Entry 8VRL (electron microscopy, 3.33 A resolution); this record covers chains D and A of the 32 polymer chains in the assembly.

== Chain D ==
Molecule: 50S ribosomal protein L3
Source organism: Mycolicibacterium smegmatis MC2 155
Reference sequence: A0QSD1 (RL3_MYCS2); residue numbers follow UniProt; this construct covers 1-217
Amino-acid sequence (217 residues; row label = number of the first residue in the row):
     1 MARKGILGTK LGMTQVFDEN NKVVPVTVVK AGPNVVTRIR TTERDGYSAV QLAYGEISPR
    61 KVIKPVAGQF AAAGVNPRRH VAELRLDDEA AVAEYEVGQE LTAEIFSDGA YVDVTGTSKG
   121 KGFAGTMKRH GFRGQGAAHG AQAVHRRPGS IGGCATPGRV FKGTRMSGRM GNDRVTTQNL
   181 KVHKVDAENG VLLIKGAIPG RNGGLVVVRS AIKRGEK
Disordered / not traced: 1, 216-217

== Chain A ==
Molecule: 23S ribosomal RNA
Source organism: Mycolicibacterium smegmatis MC2 155
Sequence (3120 nucleotides; row label = number of the first residue in the row):
     1 UAAGUGUUUA AGGGCGCAUG GUGGAUGCCU UGGCACUGGG AGCCGAUGAA GGACGUAGGA
    61 GGCUGCGAUA AGCCUCGGGG AGCUGUCAAC CGAGCGUUGA UCCGAGGAUG UCCGAAUGGG
   121 GAAACCCGGC ACGAGUGAUG UCGUGUCACC AGGCGCUGAA UAUAUAGGCG UCUGGGGGGA
   181 ACGCGGGGAA GUGAAACAUC UCAGUACCCG UAGGAAGAGA AAACAAAAUG UGAUUCCGUG
   241 AGUAGUGGCG AGCGAAAGCG GAGGAUGGCU AAACCGUAUG CAUGUGAUAC CGGGUAGGGG
   301 UUGUGUGUGC GGGGUUGUGG GACCUAUCUU UCCGGCUCUA CCUGGCUGGA GGGCAGUGAG
   361 AAAAUGUUGU GGUUAGCGGA AAUGGCUUGG GAUGGCCUGC CGUAGACGGU GAGAGCCCGG
   421 UACGUGAAAA CCCGACGUCU GUCUUGAUGG UGUUCCCGAG UAGCAGCGGG CCCGUGGAAU
   481 CUGCUGUGAA UCUGCCGGGA CCACCCGGUA AGCCUGAAUA CUUCCCAGUG ACCGAUAGCG
   541 GAUUAGUACC GUGAGGGAAU GGUGAAAAGU ACCCCGGGAG GGGAGUGAAA GAGUACCUGA
   601 AACCGUGCGC UUACAAUCCG UCAGAGCCCU CGACGUGUCG UGGGGUGAUG GCGUGCCUUU
   661 UGAAGAAUGA GCCUGCGAGU CAGGGACAUG UCGCGAGGUU AACCCGGGUG GGGUAGCCGC
   721 AGCGAAAGCG AGUCUGAAUA GGGCGUAUCC ACACAAGAGU GUGUGGUGUA GUGGUGUGUU
   781 CUGGACCCGA AGCGGAGUGA UCUACCCAUG GCCAGGGUGA AGCGCGGGUA AGACCGCGUG
   841 GAGGCCCGAA CCCACUUAGG UUGAAGACUG AGGGGAUGAG CUGUGGGUAG GGGUGAAAGG
   901 CCAAUCAAAC UCCGUGAUAG CUGGUUCUCC CCGAAAUGCA UUUAGGUGCA GCGUCGCAUG
   961 UUUCUUGCCG GAGGUAGAGC UACUGGAUGG CCGAUGGGCC CCACAGGGUU ACUGACGUCA
  1021 GCCAAACUCC GAAUGCCGGU AAGUCCAAGA GUGCGGCAGU GAGACGGCGG GGGAUAAGCU
  1081 CCGUGCGUCG AGAGGGAAAC AGCCCAGAUC GCCGGCUAAG GCCCCUAAGC GUGUGCUAAG
  1141 UGGAAAAGGA UGUGCAGUCG CGAAGACAAC CAGGAGGUUG GCUUAGAAGC AGCCACCCUU
  1201 GAAAGAGUGC GUAAUAGCUC ACUGGUCAAG UGAUUGUGCG CCGAUAAUGU AGCGGGGCUC
  1261 AAGCACACCG CCGAAGCCGC GGCAGCCAAC GUGUUGGCUG GGUAGGGGAG CGUCCUGCAU
  1321 CCGGUGAAGC CGCCGAGUGA UCGAGUGGUG GAGGGUGUGG GAGUGAGAAU GCAGGCAUGA
  1381 GUAGCGAUUA GGCAAGUGAG AACCUUGCCC GCCGAAAGAC CAAGGGUUCC UGGGCCAGGC
  1441 CAGUCCGCCC AGGGUGAGUC GGGACCUAAG GCGAGGCCGA CAGGCGUAGU CGAUGGACAA
  1501 CGGGUUGAUA UUCCCGUACC CGUGUAUGUG CGUCCAUGAU GAAUCAGCGG UACUAACCAU
  1561 CCAAAACCAC CGUGACCGCA CCUUUCGGGG UGUGGCGUUG GUGGGGCUGC AUGGGACCUU
  1621 CGUUGGUAGU AGUCAAGCGA UGGGGUGACG CAGGAAGGUA GCCGUACCGG UCAGUGGUAA
  1681 UACCGGGGUA AGCCUGUAGG GAGUCAGAUA GGUAAAUCCG UCUGGCAUAU AUCCUGAGAG
  1741 GUGAUGCAUA GCCGAGUGAG GCGAAUUCGG UGAUCCUAUG CUGCCGAGAA AAGCCUCUAG
  1801 CGAGGACAUA CACGGCCCGU ACCCCAAACC AACACAGGUG GUCAGGUAGA GAAUACUAAG
  1861 GCGUACGAGU GAACUAUGGU UAAGGAACUC GGCAAAAUGC CCCCGUAACU UCGGGAGAAG
  1921 GGGGACCCAC AUGGCGUGUA AGCCUUUACG GCCCAAGCGU GAGUGGGUGG CACAAACCAG
  1981 UGAGAAGCGA CUGUUUACUA AAAACACAGG UCCGUGCGAA GUCGCAAGAC GAUGUAUACG
  2041 GACUGACGCC UGCCCGGUGC UGGAAGGUUA AGAGGACCCG UUAACUCCCU UUGGGGGUGA
  2101 AGCGGAGAAU UUAAGCCCCA GUAAACGGCG GUGGUAACUA UAACCAUCCU AAGGUAGCGA
  2161 AAUUCCUUGU CGGGUAAGUU CCGACCUGCA CGAAUGGCGU AACGACUUCU CAACUGUCUC
  2221 AACCAUAGAC UCGGCGAAAU UGCACUACGA GUAAAGAUGC UCGUUACGCG CGGCAGGACG
  2281 AAAAGACCCC GGGACCUUCA CUACAACUUG GUAUUGGUGC UCGAUACGGU UUGUGUAGGA
  2341 UAGGUGGGAG ACUGUGAAGC UCACACGCCA GUGUGGGUGG AGUCGUUGUU GAAAUACCAC
  2401 UCUGAUCGUA UUGGGCCUCU AACCUCGGAC CGUAUAUCCG GUUCAGGGAC AGUGCCUGGU
  2461 GGGUAGUUUA ACUGGGGCGG UUGCCUCCUA AAAUGUAACG GAGGCGCCCA AAGGUUCCCU
  2521 CAACCUGGAC GGCAAUCAGG UGUUGAGUGU AAGUGCACAA GGGAGCUUGA CUGCGAGACG
  2581 GACAUGUCGA GCAGGGACGA AAGUCGGGAC UAGUGAUCCG GCACCUCUGA GUGGAAGGGG
  2641 UGUCGCUCAA CGGAUAAAAG GUACCCCGGG GAUAACAGGC UGAUCUUCCC CAAGAGUCCA
  2701 UAUCGACGGG AUGGUUUGGC ACCUCGAUGU CGGCUCGUCG CAUCCUGGGG CUGGAGCAGG
  2761 UCCCAAGGGU UGGGCUGUUC GCCCAUUAAA GCGGCACGCG AGCUGGGUUU AGAACGUCGU
  2821 GAGACAGUUC GGUCUCUAUC CGCCGCGCGC GUCAGAAGCU UGAGGAAACC UGUCCCUAGU
  2881 ACGAGAGGAC CGGGACGGAC GAACCUCUGG UAUACCAGUU GUCCCACCAG GGGCACGGCU
  2941 GGAUAGCCAC GUUCGGACAG GAUAACCGCU GAAAGCAUCU AAGCGGGAAA CCUCUUCCAA
  3001 GACCAGGCUU CUCACCCUCU AGGAGGGAUA AGGCCCCCCG CAGACCACGG GAUUGAUAGA
  3061 CCAGACCUGG AAGCCUAGUA AUAGGUGCAG GGAACUGGCA CUAACCGGCC GAAAACUUAC
Disordered / not traced: 1
Ligand contacts: chloramphenicol (CLM): G2285, A2286, A2675, C2676, A2727, U2728, G2729, U2730

== How chain D and chain A interact ==
Contacting residue pairs - 182 pairs, chain D then chain A:
  Lys10(D) with C2904(A), phosphate contact
  Met13(D) with C2904(A), sugar contact; C2905(A), sugar contact; U2906(A), base contact
  Thr14(D) with U2906(A), sugar contact
  Gln15(D) with U2906(A), sugar contact
  Pro25(D) with U2906(A), base contact; U2952(A), sugar contact
  Arg38(D) with C3008(A), hydrogen bond to the sugar; U3009(A), sugar contact
  Arg40(D) with G2858(A), base contact; C2859(A), hydrogen bond to the base; G3007(A), base contact; C3008(A), hydrogen bond to the base
  Arg44(D) with C3008(A), phosphate contact; U3009(A), phosphate contact
  Asp45(D) with C3008(A), hydrogen bond to the sugar
  Tyr47(D) with U2860(A), hydrogen bond to the sugar; U2861(A), sugar contact
  Gln51(D) with C2859(A), hydrogen bond to the sugar
  Arg60(D) with U3054(A), base contact
  Lys61(D) with G3051(A), salt bridge to the phosphate; A3052(A), phosphate contact
  Ile63(D) with G3032(A), phosphate contact; G3033(A), phosphate contact
  Lys64(D) with C3011(A), sugar contact; U3012(A), salt bridge to the phosphate; A3031(A), phosphate contact; G3032(A), hydrogen bond to the phosphate
  Pro65(D) with U3010(A), hydrogen bond to the sugar; C3011(A), sugar contact; A3031(A), sugar contact
  Val66(D) with A2857(A), sugar contact
  Gly68(D) with U3010(A), sugar contact
  Gln69(D) with A2857(A), base contact; G2858(A), base contact; U3009(A), base contact; U3010(A), sugar contact
  Arg79(D) with G3050(A), hydrogen bond to the phosphate; G3051(A), salt bridge to the phosphate
  Val81(D) with C2859(A), sugar contact
  Glu83(D) with C2859(A), hydrogen bond to the sugar; U2860(A), phosphate contact
  Arg85(D) with U2861(A), salt bridge to the phosphate; G2862(A), salt bridge to the phosphate
  Ser118(D) with A2903(A), sugar contact; C2904(A), phosphate contact
  Lys119(D) with C2904(A), hydrogen bond to the phosphate; C2905(A), salt bridge to the phosphate; C3041(A), base contact; A3042(A), phosphate contact
  Gly120(D) with A3042(A), hydrogen bond to the phosphate; G3043(A), phosphate contact
  Lys121(D) with C2904(A), salt bridge to the phosphate; G3043(A), hydrogen bond to the phosphate
  Gly122(D) with G3043(A), hydrogen bond to the phosphate; A3044(A), phosphate contact
  Phe123(D) with A1872(A), hydrogen bond to the sugar; A1873(A), sugar contact; G2272(A), base contact; A3044(A), hydrogen bond to the phosphate
  Gly125(D) with A1873(A), sugar contact
  Lys128(D) with C2948(A), salt bridge to the phosphate
  Arg129(D) with G2845(A), salt bridge to the phosphate
  Phe132(D) with C2736(A), sugar contact
  Arg133(D) with U2219(A), salt bridge to the phosphate; C2220(A), sugar contact; U2735(A), salt bridge to the phosphate; C2736(A), phosphate contact
  Gln135(D) with G2802(A), base contact
  Gly136(D) with C2218(A), phosphate contact
  Ala137(D) with U2217(A), phosphate contact; C2218(A), hydrogen bond to the phosphate
  Ala138(D) with C1893(A), base contact; U2217(A), sugar contact
  His139(D) with C1888(A), hydrogen bond to the base; U1889(A), sugar contact; G1891(A), base contact; C1893(A), hydrogen bond to the base; U2217(A), hydrogen bond to the sugar; U2804(A), sugar contact
  Gly140(D) with A858(A), phosphate contact; U2804(A), sugar contact
  Ala141(D) with C2803(A), sugar contact
  Gln142(D) with U861(A), hydrogen bond to the base; C2803(A), phosphate contact; U2804(A), phosphate contact; U2835(A), phosphate contact
  Ala143(D) with U1875(A), sugar contact; A1876(A), phosphate contact
  Val144(D) with U1875(A), phosphate contact; G2802(A), sugar contact; C2803(A), sugar contact
  His145(D) with U1875(A), hydrogen bond to the phosphate; A1876(A), salt bridge to the phosphate
  Arg146(D) with C1874(A), salt bridge to the phosphate; U1875(A), hydrogen bond to the phosphate; A2222(A), salt bridge to the phosphate
  Arg147(D) with A2275(A), salt bridge to the phosphate; G2802(A), salt bridge to the phosphate
  Pro148(D) with C2274(A), phosphate contact; U2735(A), hydrogen bond to the sugar
  Gly149(D) with A2275(A), sugar contact; G2276(A), phosphate contact; U2735(A), base contact; G2802(A), sugar contact
  Ser150(D) with G2276(A), phosphate contact; U2735(A), hydrogen bond to the base; C2736(A), hydrogen bond to the base; G2798(A), hydrogen bond to the base; C2799(A), hydrogen bond to the sugar
  Ile151(D) with C2274(A), sugar contact; A2275(A), sugar contact; G2276(A), hydrogen bond to the phosphate
  Gly152(D) with G2276(A), sugar contact
  Gly153(D) with G2276(A), hydrogen bond to the sugar; G2798(A), sugar contact
  Cys154(D) with G2276(A), phosphate contact; G2277(A), phosphate contact; A2796(A), phosphate contact; G2798(A), hydrogen bond to the sugar; C2799(A), sugar contact
  Ala155(D) with G2276(A), sugar contact; G2277(A), sugar contact; A2796(A), base contact
  Thr156(D) with U1248(A), base contact; C2795(A), hydrogen bond to the phosphate; A2796(A), hydrogen bond to the phosphate
  Pro157(D) with C2795(A), sugar contact
  Gly158(D) with G2276(A), hydrogen bond to the base; G2277(A), sugar contact
  Arg159(D) with U1248(A), base contact; C2248(A), hydrogen bond to the phosphate; G2249(A), salt bridge to the phosphate; G2276(A), base contact; G2842(A), sugar contact
  Val160(D) with G2276(A), base contact; G2842(A), hydrogen bond to the sugar; C2843(A), sugar contact
  Phe161(D) with U2738(A), sugar contact; C2843(A), sugar contact
  Lys162(D) with C2843(A), phosphate contact
  Gly163(D) with C2843(A), phosphate contact; C2844(A), hydrogen bond to the phosphate
  Thr164(D) with C2843(A), sugar contact; C2844(A), sugar contact
  Arg165(D) with G2737(A), salt bridge to the phosphate
  Met166(D) with G2273(A), hydrogen bond to the base; C2274(A), base contact; C2843(A), base contact; C2844(A), sugar contact
  Ser167(D) with G2273(A), sugar contact; C2844(A), hydrogen bond to the sugar
  Arg169(D) with G2845(A), hydrogen bond to the sugar; G3043(A), sugar contact; A3044(A), phosphate contact; C3046(A), base contact
  Asn172(D) with A3042(A), hydrogen bond to the phosphate; G3043(A), phosphate contact
  Arg174(D) with C2997(A), salt bridge to the phosphate
  Thr176(D) with U2996(A), phosphate contact; C2997(A), hydrogen bond to the phosphate
  Gln178(D) with C2954(A), hydrogen bond to the sugar; U2995(A), sugar contact
  Asn179(D) with C2954(A), phosphate contact; G2955(A), hydrogen bond to the phosphate
  Leu180(D) with U2953(A), sugar contact
  Lys195(D) with U2953(A), phosphate contact; C2954(A), phosphate contact
  Gly196(D) with U2953(A), sugar contact
  Ala197(D) with C2904(A), sugar contact
  Ile198(D) with C2904(A), sugar contact
  Pro199(D) with A2903(A), sugar contact; C2904(A), sugar contact
  Gly200(D) with C2904(A), phosphate contact
  Arg201(D) with C3041(A), sugar contact; A3042(A), phosphate contact
  Ile212(D) with U2995(A), phosphate contact
  Lys213(D) with G2955(A), phosphate contact; G2956(A), phosphate contact; A2957(A), base contact; U2995(A), hydrogen bond to the sugar
Interface residues without a listed pair, chain D (93 interface residues in all): Ala82, Thr115, Ala124, Met127, Gly134, Gly168, Met170, Val175, Thr177, Asn202
Interface residues without a listed pair, chain A (92 interface residues in all): G859, G860, A1894, A2221, G2256, C2734, C2846, A2856, A2902, C2907, C2947, C2998, A3047

== In short ==
93 residues of chain D face 92 of chain A across their interface, with 45 hydrogen bonds and 19 salt bridges.
Polar pairs include Arg40(D)-C2859(A), Arg40(D)-C3008(A) and His139(D)-C1888(A). Chain A binds
chloramphenicol.
Chain D is 50S ribosomal protein L3 and chain A is 23S ribosomal RNA, both from Mycolicibacterium smegmatis
MC2 155; the structure, Structure of Mycobacterium smegmatis 50S ribosomal subunit bound to HflX and
chloramphenicol:50S-HflX-A-Clm, was determined by electron microscopy (same publication as 8VIO, 8VK0, 8VK7,
8VKI, 8VKW, 8VPK, 8VR4 and 8VR8).
